PDB entry 4PMN | X-ray diffraction, 1.44 A resolution | chain A

[Chain A]
Protein: Tat-secreted protein Rv2525c
Organism: Mycobacterium tuberculosis
Reference sequence: P95028 (P95028_MYCTO); numbering as in UniProt (aligned over 36-240)
Amino-acid sequence (234 residues; each row starts with the number of its first residue):
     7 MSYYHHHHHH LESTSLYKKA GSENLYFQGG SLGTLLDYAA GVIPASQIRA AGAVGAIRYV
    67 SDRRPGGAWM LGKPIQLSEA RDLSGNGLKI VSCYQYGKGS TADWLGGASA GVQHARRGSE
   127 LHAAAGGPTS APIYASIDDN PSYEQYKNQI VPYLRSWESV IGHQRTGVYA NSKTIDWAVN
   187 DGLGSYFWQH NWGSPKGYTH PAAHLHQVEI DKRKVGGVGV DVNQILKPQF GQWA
Unresolved in the structure: 7-30
Modified positions: Mse-7 (selenomethionine); Mse-76 (selenomethionine; parent Met)
Construct notes: initiating methionine (7); expression tag (8-35)

[Overview]
Chain A is Tat-secreted protein Rv2525c (Mycobacterium tuberculosis); the structure, Crystal structure of the
Mycobacterium tuberculosis Tat-secreted protein Rv2525c in complex with MES (monoclinic crystal form ..., was
determined by X-ray diffraction (same publication as 4PMO, 4PMQ and 4PMR).
